PDB entry 8WWM | electron microscopy, 2.81 A resolution | chains A and B of the 6 polymer chains in the assembly

== Chain A ==
Molecule: Guanine nucleotide-binding protein G(i) subunit alpha-1
Source organism: Homo sapiens
UniProtKB: P63096 (GNAI1_HUMAN); residues 1-354 here = UniProt positions 1-354
Amino-acid sequence (354 residues; row label = number of the first residue in the row):
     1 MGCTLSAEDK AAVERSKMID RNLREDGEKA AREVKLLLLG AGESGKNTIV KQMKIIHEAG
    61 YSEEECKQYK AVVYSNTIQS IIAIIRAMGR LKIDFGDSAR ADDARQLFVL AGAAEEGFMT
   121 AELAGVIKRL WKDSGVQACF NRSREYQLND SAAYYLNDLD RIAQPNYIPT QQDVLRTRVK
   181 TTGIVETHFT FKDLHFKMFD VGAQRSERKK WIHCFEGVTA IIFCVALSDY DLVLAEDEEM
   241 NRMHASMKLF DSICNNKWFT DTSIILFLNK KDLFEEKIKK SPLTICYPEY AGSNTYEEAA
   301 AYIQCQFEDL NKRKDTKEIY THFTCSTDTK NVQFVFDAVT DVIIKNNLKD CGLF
Disordered / not traced: 1-3, 55-181
Construct notes: conflict Asn47 (Ser in P63096), Ala203 (Gly in P63096), Ala245 (Glu in P63096), Ser326 (Ala in P63096)

== Chain B ==
Molecule: Guanine nucleotide-binding protein G(I)/G(S)/G(T) subunit beta-1
Source organism: Homo sapiens
UniProtKB: P62873 (GBB1_HUMAN); numbering as in UniProt (aligned over 2-340)
Amino-acid sequence (376 residues; numbered -9 to 366; the number before each row is that of its first residue; numbers below 1 keep their minus sign (Met-9 is residue -9)):
    -9 MHHHHHHGSS GSELDQLRQE AEQLKNQIRD ARKACADATL SQITNNIDPV GRIQMRTRRT
    51 LRGHLAKIYA MHWGTDSRLL VSASQDGKLI IWDSYTTNKV HAIPLRSSWV MTCAYAPSGN
   111 YVACGGLDNI CSIYNLKTRE GNVRVSRELA GHTGYLSCCR FLDDNQIVTS SGDTTCALWD
   171 IETGQQTTTF TGHTGDVMSL SLAPDTRLFV SGACDASAKL WDVREGMCRQ TFTGHESDIN
   231 AICFFPNGNA FATGSDDATC RLFDLRADQE LMTYSHDNII CGITSVSFSK SGRLLLAGYD
   291 DFNCNVWDAL KADRAGVLAG HDNRVSCLGV TDDGMAVATG SWDSFLKIWN GSSGGGGSGG
   351 GGSSGVSGWR LFKKIS
Disordered / not traced: -9 to 1, 344-366
Construct notes: initiating methionine (-9); expression tag (-8 to 1, 341-366)

== How chain A and chain B interact ==
Pairs across the interface (52):
  Ala12(A) with Asn88(B)
  Val13(A) with Asn88(B)
  Arg15(A) with Val90(B), hydrogen bond (side chain-backbone); His91(B)
  Ser16(A) with Asn88(B); Lys89(B), hydrogen bond (side chain-backbone)
  Ile19(A) with Lys89(B); Ala92(B), hydrophobic
  Asp20(A) with Lys89(B), salt bridge
  Leu23(A) with Gly53(B); Leu55(B); Ile80(B), hydrophobic; Lys89(B)
  Asp26(A) with Lys78(B), salt bridge
  Gly27(A) with Leu55(B)
  Thr182(A) with Asp118(B)
  Gly183(A) with Leu117(B); Asp118(B); Asn119(B)
  Ile184(A) with Trp99(B); Leu117(B), hydrogen bond (backbone-backbone); Asp118(B)
  Phe199(A) with Trp99(B), hydrophobic
  Gln204(A) with Leu117(B), hydrogen bond (side chain-backbone); Asn119(B), hydrogen bond; Tyr145(B)
  Ser206(A) with Gly144(B); Tyr145(B); Gly162(B), hydrogen bond (side chain-backbone); Asp186(B)
  Glu207(A) with Asp186(B), hydrogen bond (backbone-side chain); Cys204(B)
  Lys209(A) with Asp228(B), salt bridge
  Lys210(A) with Tyr145(B); Met188(B); Cys204(B); Asp228(B), salt bridge; Asn230(B), hydrogen bond; Asp246(B), salt bridge
  Trp211(A) with Leu117(B), hydrophobic; Tyr145(B)
  His213(A) with Lys57(B), hydrogen bond (backbone-side chain); Tyr59(B), hydrogen bond; Trp332(B)
  Cys214(A) with Tyr59(B); Gln75(B); Trp99(B)
  Phe215(A) with Trp99(B), hydrophobic; Leu117(B), hydrophobic
  Glu216(A) with Lys57(B), salt bridge
  Trp258(A) with Arg314(B); Trp332(B), hydrophobic
Other interface residues (no listed pair), chain A (26 interface residues in all): Lys35, Glu186
Other interface residues (no listed pair), chain B (31 interface residues in all): Arg52, Thr87, Met101, Asp163

== Overview ==
Chain A and chain B form an interface of 26 and 31 residues respectively, with 10 hydrogen bonds and 6 salt
bridges. Polar pairs include Asp20(A)-Lys89(B), Asp26(A)-Lys78(B) and Lys209(A)-Asp228(B).
Chain A is Guanine nucleotide-binding protein G(i) subunit alpha-1 and chain B is Guanine nucleotide-binding
protein G(I)/G(S)/G(T) subunit beta-1, both from Homo sapiens; the structure, MCH-MCHR1-Gi complex, L2 state,
was determined by electron microscopy (same publication as 8WWK, 8WWL and 8WWN).
